PDB entry 5FLZ | electron microscopy, 6.90 A resolution (low resolution: residue-level contacts below are approximate; hydrogen-bond / salt-bridge calls are withheld) | chains C and D of the 6 polymer chains in the assembly

Chain C (and D):
Name: Tubulin gamma chain
Organism: Saccharomyces cerevisiae
Notes: chain D of this document is another copy of the same molecule, construct and numbering; everything in this record applies to it too
UniProt: P53378 (TBG_YEAST); numbering as in UniProt (aligned over 1-473)
Chain sequence (473 residues; row label = number of the first residue in the row):
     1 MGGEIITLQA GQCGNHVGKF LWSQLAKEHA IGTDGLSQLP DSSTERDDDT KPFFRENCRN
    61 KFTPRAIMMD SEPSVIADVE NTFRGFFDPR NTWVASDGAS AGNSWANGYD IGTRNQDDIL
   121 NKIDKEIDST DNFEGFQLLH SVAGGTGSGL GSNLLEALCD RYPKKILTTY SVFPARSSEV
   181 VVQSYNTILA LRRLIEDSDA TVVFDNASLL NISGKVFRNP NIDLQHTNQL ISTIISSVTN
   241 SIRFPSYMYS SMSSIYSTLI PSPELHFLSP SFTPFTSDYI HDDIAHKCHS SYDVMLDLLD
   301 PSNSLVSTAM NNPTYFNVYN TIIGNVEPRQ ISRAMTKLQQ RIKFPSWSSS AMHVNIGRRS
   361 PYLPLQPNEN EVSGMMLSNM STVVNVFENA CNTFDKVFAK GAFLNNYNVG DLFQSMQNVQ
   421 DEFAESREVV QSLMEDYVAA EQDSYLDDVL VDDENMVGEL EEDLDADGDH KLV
Disordered / not traced: 446-473
Differences from the reference sequence: engineered mutation Cys-58 (Ser in P53378), Cys-288 (Gly in P53378)
Curated features (UniProtKB/Swiss-Prot):
  - binding site (GTP): Ala-143 to Gly-149

Interface between chain C and chain D:
Residue-residue contacts (9):
  Glu-56(C) / Cys-288(D)
  Asn-57(C) / His-286(D)
  Asn-57(C) / Lys-287(D)
  Cys-58(C) / His-286(D)
  Cys-58(C) / Cys-288(D)
  Arg-59(C) / His-286(D)
  Arg-59(C) / Asn-370(D)
  Arg-59(C) / Glu-371(D)
  Asp-128(C) / Val-294(D)
Interface residues without a listed pair, chain C (7 interface residues in all): Lys-51, Asp-131
Interface residues without a listed pair, chain D (8 interface residues in all): Ser-290, Glu-369

Overview:
7 residues of chain C and 8 residues of chain D are in contact. UniProt lists 7 GTP-binding residues on chain
C.
Chain C and chain D are both Tubulin gamma chain (Saccharomyces cerevisiae); the structure, Cryo-EM structure
of gamma-TuSC oligomers in a closed conformation, was determined by electron microscopy together with 5FM1
from the same study.
